3JC9 - chains Oa and Pa of the 79 polymer chains in the assembly; structure by electron microscopy.

== Chain Oa ==
Name: PilO
Source organism: Myxococcus xanthus DK 1622
UniProtKB: Q306N4 (Q306N4_MYXXD); residues 1-205 here = UniProt positions 1-205
Amino-acid sequence (205 residues; numbered 1 to 205; the number before each row is that of its first residue):
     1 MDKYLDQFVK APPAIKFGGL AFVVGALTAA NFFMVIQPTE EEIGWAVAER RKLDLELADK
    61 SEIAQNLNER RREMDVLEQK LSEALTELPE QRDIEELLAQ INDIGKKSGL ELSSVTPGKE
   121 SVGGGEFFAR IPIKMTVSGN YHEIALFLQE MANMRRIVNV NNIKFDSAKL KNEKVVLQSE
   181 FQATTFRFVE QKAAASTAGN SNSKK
Not modelled in the structure: 190-205

== Chain Pa ==
Name: PilP
Source organism: Myxococcus xanthus DK 1622
UniProtKB: Q306N3 (Q306N3_MYXXD); numbering as in UniProt (aligned over 1-172)
Amino-acid sequence (172 residues; numbered 1 to 172; the number before each row is that of its first residue):
     1 MLAACEEPPA PAPPPAKPKA AAAVPVKAAP TETGAQAAPS YSYVYNPVGK RDPFRSPIDE
    61 LGPVNANPVA ACNEPLCSFD LDQLKLVAVV TGDASPVAMV EDPAGRGHIV RRNTRMGRQG
   121 GKVTQILRDS VTVTEVFSGN GEIIKNPVTL QLKPDAKQDP AYNMMTGRNY GE
Not modelled in the structure: 1-4, 160-172

== Interface between chain Oa and chain Pa ==
Pairs across the interface (29):
  A46(Oa) - K19(Pa)
  E49(Oa) - P18(Pa)
  E49(Oa) - K19(Pa)
  R50(Oa) - P18(Pa)
  R50(Oa) - K19(Pa)
  R50(Oa) - A22(Pa)
  R51(Oa) - P18(Pa)
  L53(Oa) - A22(Pa)
  L53(Oa) - A23(Pa)
  L53(Oa) - V24(Pa)
  D54(Oa) - A22(Pa)
  D54(Oa) - A23(Pa)
  L57(Oa) - A22(Pa)
  L57(Oa) - V24(Pa)
  L57(Oa) - P25(Pa)
  K60(Oa) - P30(Pa)
  I63(Oa) - E32(Pa)
  A64(Oa) - T31(Pa)
  A64(Oa) - E32(Pa)
  A64(Oa) - T33(Pa)
  L67(Oa) - E32(Pa)
  L67(Oa) - T33(Pa)
  N68(Oa) - E32(Pa)
  N68(Oa) - T33(Pa)
  N68(Oa) - G34(Pa)
  N68(Oa) - A35(Pa)
  E69(Oa) - A35(Pa)
  R72(Oa) - A35(Pa)
  R72(Oa) - Q36(Pa)
Other interface residues (no listed pair), chain Oa (18 interface residues in all): K52, L55, A58, R71
Other interface residues (no listed pair), chain Pa (16 interface residues in all): A16, V26, A37

== Summary ==
The interface between chain Oa and chain Pa involves 18 residues on one side and 16 on the other.
Chain Oa is PilO and chain Pa is PilP, both from Myxococcus xanthus DK 1622; the structure, Architectural
model of the type IVa pilus machine in a non-piliated state, was determined by electron microscopy, deposited
together with 3JC8.
